PDB entry 5GRI | X-ray diffraction, 2.31 A resolution | chains A and B

== Chain A ==
Molecule: Isocitrate dehydrogenase [NAD] subunit alpha, mitochondrial
Source organism: Homo sapiens
Notes: EC 1.1.1.41
UniProtKB: P50213 (IDH3A_HUMAN); residues 1-339 here correspond to UniProt positions 28-366 (UniProt number = residue number + 27)
Chain sequence (339 residues; each row starts with the number of its first residue):
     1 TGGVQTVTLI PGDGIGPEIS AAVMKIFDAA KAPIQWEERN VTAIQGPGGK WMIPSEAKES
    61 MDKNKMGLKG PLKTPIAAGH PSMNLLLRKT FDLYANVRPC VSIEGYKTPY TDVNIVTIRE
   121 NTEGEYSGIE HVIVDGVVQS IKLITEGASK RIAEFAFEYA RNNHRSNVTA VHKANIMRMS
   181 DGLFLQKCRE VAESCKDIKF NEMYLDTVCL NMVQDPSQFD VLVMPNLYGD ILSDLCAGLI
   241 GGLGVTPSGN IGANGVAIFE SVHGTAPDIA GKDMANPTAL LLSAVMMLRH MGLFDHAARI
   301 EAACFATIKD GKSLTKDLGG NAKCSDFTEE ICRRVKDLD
Unresolved in the structure: 1-3, 46-50, 75-80, 319, 339
Swiss-Prot annotation at these positions:
  - binding site (substrate): R88, R98, R119
  - binding site (Mg(2+)): D206, D230, D234
  - site (Critical for catalysis): Y126, K173
  - modified residue: K50 (N6-succinyllysine), T74 (Phosphothreonine), K196 (N6-acetyllysine), K316 (N6-acetyllysine), K323 (N6-succinyllysine)
Metal / ion sites: Mg2+: D230, D234 (shared with D215(B) of chain B)
What the authors report for this chain:
  - binding site for citric acid: K173, N175
  - Mg2+ coordination: D230, D234
  - conformationally variable residues (side-chain flip): E125, Y126, S140 to K142, D230
  - contacts within the chain: G124-L143 (backbone contact), E125-L227 (hydrogen bond), Y126-D230 (hydrogen bond), K142-Y228 (hydrogen bond), K142-D181 (hydrogen bond), D181-Y228 (hydrogen bond)
  - binding site for Mg2+: R119, D230 (by similarity / conservation)
  - mutagenesis - E125A: unchanged catalytic activity
  - mutagenesis - D181A: abolished catalytic activity
  - mutagenesis - K142A: decreased catalytic activity on CIT and ADP

== Chain B ==
Molecule: Isocitrate dehydrogenase [NAD] subunit gamma, mitochondrial
Source organism: Homo sapiens
Notes: EC 1.1.1.41
UniProtKB: P51553 (IDH3G_HUMAN); residues 1-354 here correspond to UniProt positions 40-393 (UniProt number = residue number + 39)
Chain sequence (354 residues; row label = number of the first residue in the row):
     1 FSEQTIPPSA KYGGRHTVTM IPGDGIGPEL MLHVKSVFRH ACVPVDFEEV HVSSNADEED
    61 IRNAIMAIRR NRVALKGNIE TNHNLPPSHK SRNNILRTSL DLYANVIHCK SLPGVVTRHK
   121 DIDILIVREN TEGEYSSLEH ESVAGVVESL KIITKAKSLR IAEYAFKLAQ ESGRKKVTAV
   181 HKANIMKLGD GLFLQCCREV AARYPQITFE NMIVDNTTMQ LVSRPQQFDV MVMPNLYGNI
   241 VNNVCAGLVG GPGLVAGANY GHVYAVFETA TRNTGKSIAN KNIANPTATL LASCMMLDHL
   301 KLHSYATSIR KAVLASMDNE NMHTPDIGGQ GTTSEAIQDV IRHIRVINGR AVEA
Unresolved in the structure: 1-14, 350-354
Swiss-Prot annotation at these positions:
  - binding site (citrate): T81, N94
  - binding site (substrate): R97, R128, D215
  - binding site (Mn(2+)): D215
  - binding site (ADP): N273, T274, N285
Metal / ion sites: Mg2+ site 1: N78, R272 (together with citric acid); Mg2+ site 2: D215 (shared with D230(A), D234(A) of chain A)
What the authors report for this chain:
  - binding site for citric acid: N78, T81, S91, N93, R97, R128, Y135, R272
  - Mg2+ coordination: N78, D215, R272
  - conformationally variable residues (loop rearrangement, side-chain flip): N78, N93, R97, R128, E134, Y135, S149 to K151, R272 to K276
  - contacts within the chain: G133-I152 (backbone contact), E134-L236 (hydrogen bond), R128-Y135 (hydrogen bond), K151-Y237 (hydrogen bond), K151-D190 (hydrogen bond), D190-Y237 (hydrogen bond)
  - binding site for Mg2+: D215 (by similarity / conservation)
  - mutagenesis - N78A, S91A, E134A: unchanged catalytic activity
  - mutagenesis - K151A, D190A, Y237F: decreased catalytic activity on CIT and ADP

== Interface between chain A and chain B ==
Pairs across the interface (104):
  P109(A) - R118(B)  hydrogen bond (backbone-side chain)
  Y110(A) - R118(B)
  Y110(A) - H119(B)  hydrogen bond
  Y110(A) - V222(B)
  Y110(A) - L248(B)
  E125(A) - M186(B)
  Y126(A) - K182(B)
  Y126(A) - I185(B)  hydrophobic
  E130(A) - M186(B)
  E130(A) - K187(B)  hydrogen bond (side chain-backbone)
  E130(A) - L188(B)  hydrogen bond (side chain-backbone)
  E130(A) - G189(B)  hydrogen bond (side chain-backbone)
  G136(A) - T154(B)
  G136(A) - K155(B)  hydrogen bond (backbone-backbone)
  V137(A) - I153(B)
  V137(A) - T154(B)
  V138(A) - K151(B)
  V138(A) - I152(B)
  V138(A) - I153(B)  hydrogen bond (backbone-backbone)
  V138(A) - L188(B)  hydrophobic
  V138(A) - G189(B)
  V138(A) - L192(B)  hydrophobic
  Q139(A) - L150(B)
  Q139(A) - K151(B)
  Q139(A) - I152(B)
  S140(A) - S149(B)
  S140(A) - L150(B)
  S140(A) - K151(B)  hydrogen bond (backbone-backbone)
  I141(A) - E148(B)
  I141(A) - S149(B)
  I141(A) - L150(B)  hydrophobic
  K142(A) - V147(B)
  K142(A) - E148(B)
  K142(A) - S149(B)  hydrogen bond (backbone-backbone)
  L143(A) - V146(B)  hydrophobic
  L143(A) - V147(B)
  I144(A) - V147(B)  hydrogen bond (backbone-backbone)
  T145(A) - G145(B)
  E146(A) - G145(B)  hydrogen bond (backbone-backbone)
  H172(A) - H83(B)
  K173(A) - Y135(B)
  K173(A) - N239(B)  hydrogen bond
  A174(A) - H83(B)
  N175(A) - T81(B)
  N175(A) - H83(B)
  I176(A) - S91(B)
  I176(A) - E134(B)
  I176(A) - Y135(B)  hydrophobic
  M177(A) - E134(B)
  M177(A) - E139(B)
  M177(A) - S149(B)
  R178(A) - T81(B)
  R178(A) - N82(B)
  R178(A) - H83(B)
  R178(A) - L85(B)  hydrogen bond (side chain-backbone)
  R178(A) - P86(B)  hydrogen bond (side chain-backbone)
  R178(A) - P87(B)
  R178(A) - H89(B)  hydrogen bond (side chain-backbone)
  R178(A) - E139(B)  hydrogen bond (backbone-side chain)
  M179(A) - P87(B)  hydrophobic
  M179(A) - E139(B)  hydrogen bond (backbone-side chain)
  M179(A) - H140(B)
  M179(A) - E141(B)
  M179(A) - V147(B)
  S180(A) - E139(B)  hydrogen bond
  S180(A) - V147(B)
  S180(A) - S149(B)
  L183(A) - G145(B)
  L183(A) - V147(B)  hydrophobic
  R189(A) - H83(B)
  R189(A) - N84(B)  hydrogen bond
  E202(A) - H83(B)  salt bridge
  Y204(A) - T81(B)  hydrogen bond (side chain-backbone)
  Y204(A) - H83(B)  hydrogen bond
  L205(A) - I240(B)  hydrophobic
  D206(A) - N239(B)  hydrogen bond
  D206(A) - N243(B)
  C209(A) - I240(B)  hydrophobic
  L210(A) - N243(B)
  L210(A) - G247(B)
  V213(A) - R118(B)
  V213(A) - V222(B)  hydrophobic
  V213(A) - V244(B)
  V213(A) - G247(B)
  V213(A) - L248(B)
  Q214(A) - R118(B)  hydrogen bond (backbone-side chain)
  Q214(A) - G247(B)
  Q214(A) - G250(B)  hydrogen bond (side chain-backbone)
  Q214(A) - G251(B)
  Q214(A) - P252(B)
  Y228(A) - L236(B)  hydrophobic
  D230(A) - K182(B)  salt bridge
  D230(A) - D215(B)
  I231(A) - V214(B)  hydrophobic
  I231(A) - D215(B)
  I231(A) - T218(B)
  I231(A) - I240(B)  hydrophobic
  D234(A) - D215(B)
  D234(A) - M219(B)
  L235(A) - T218(B)
  L235(A) - V222(B)  hydrophobic
  G238(A) - V222(B)
  L239(A) - V222(B)  hydrophobic
  L243(A) - M219(B)  hydrophobic
Interface residues without a listed pair, chain A (48 interface residues in all): V132, L185, D215, P216, L227
Interface residues without a listed pair, chain B (52 interface residues in all): N94, A246, T271

== Summary ==
Chain A and chain B form an interface of 48 and 52 residues respectively, with 24 hydrogen bonds and 2 salt
bridges. Polar pairs include E202(A)-H83(B), D230(A)-K182(B) and P109(A)-R118(B). The paper reports a binding
site for citric acid at K173(A), N175(A) and N78(B) among others; K151A, D190A and Y237F of chain B reduce
catalytic activity on CIT and ADP; 9 substitutions were tested in all.
Here chain A is Isocitrate dehydrogenase [NAD] subunit alpha, mitochondrial and chain B is Isocitrate
dehydrogenase [NAD] subunit gamma, mitochondrial, both from Homo sapiens. Entry 5GRI (Crystal structure of the
alpha gamma heterodimer of human IDH3 in complex with Mg(2+) and citrate) was determined by X-ray diffraction,
deposited together with 5GRE, 5GRF, 5GRH and 5GRL.
